PDB entry 7NY7 | X-ray diffraction, 2.00 A resolution | chain A

[Chain A]
Protein: Histone macroH2A1.1
From: Capsaspora owczarzaki (strain ATCC 30864)
UniProtKB: A0A0D2UG83 (A0A0D2UG83_CAPO3); numbering as in UniProt (aligned over 182-368)
Sequence (211 residues; row label = number of the first residue in the row):
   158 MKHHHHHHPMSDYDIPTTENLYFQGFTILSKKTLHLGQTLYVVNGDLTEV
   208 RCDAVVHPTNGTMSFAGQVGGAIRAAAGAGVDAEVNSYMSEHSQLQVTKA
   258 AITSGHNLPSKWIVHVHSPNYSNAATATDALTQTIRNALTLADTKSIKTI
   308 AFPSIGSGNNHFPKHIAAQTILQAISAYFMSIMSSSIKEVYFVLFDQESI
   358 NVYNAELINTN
Not modelled in the structure: 158-179, 356-368
Sequence notes: initiating methionine (158); expression tag (159-181)
Residues lining bound ligands: adenosine-5-diphosphoribose (APR): Gly202, Asp203, Leu204, Pro215, Thr216, Asn217, Ser221, Gly224, Gln225, Val226, Gly227, Ala229, Ser275, Pro310, Ser311, Ile312, Gly313, Ser314, Gly315, Asn316, Asn317, Lys321, Val350, Phe352
Curated features (UniProtKB/Swiss-Prot):
  - binding site (a glycoprotein): Asp203, Leu204, Gln225, Val226, Ser275, Gly313, Ser314, Gly315, Asn316, Asn317
  - mutagenesis: Gln225 (Q225E: Reduced affinity for poly-ADP-ribose), Asn316 (N316R: Reduced affinity for poly-ADP-ribose)
From the paper describing this entry:
  - binding site for adenosine-5-diphosphoribose: Asp203, Gln225, Ser275, Asn316, Phe352
  - specificity-determining residues: Asn316
  - conformationally variable residues (side-chain flip): Asp203, Gln225, Asn316, Phe352
  - contacts within the chain: Gln225-Asn316
  - mutagenesis - Q225E: decreased binding to adenosine-5-diphosphoribose
  - mutagenesis - N316R: abolished binding to adenosine-5-diphosphoribose

[Overview]
Chain A binds adenosine-5-diphosphoribose. From UniProt: 10 glycoprotein-binding residues and 2 mutagenesis
sites. The paper reports a binding site for adenosine-5-diphosphoribose at Asp203, Gln225 and Ser275 among
others; Q225E reduces binding to adenosine-5-diphosphoribose.
Chain A is Histone macroH2A1.1 (Capsaspora owczarzaki (strain ATCC 30864)); the structure, Crystal structure
of the Capsaspora owczarzaki macroH2A macrodomain in complex with ADP-ribose, was determined by X-ray
diffraction (same publication as 7NY6).
